PDB entry 7XFL | electron microscopy, 2.80 A resolution | chains A and J of the 10 polymer chains in the assembly

Chain A:
Protein: Histone H3.2
Organism: Xenopus laevis
UniProtKB: P84233 (H32_XENLA); residues 0-135 here correspond to UniProt positions 1-136 (UniProt number = residue number + 1)
Sequence (136 residues; row label = number of the first residue in the row; numbering starts at 0):
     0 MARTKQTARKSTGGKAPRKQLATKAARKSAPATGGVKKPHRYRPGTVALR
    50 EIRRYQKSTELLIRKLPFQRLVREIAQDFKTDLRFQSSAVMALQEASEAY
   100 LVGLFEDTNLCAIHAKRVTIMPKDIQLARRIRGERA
Unresolved in the structure: 0-37, 134-135
Swiss-Prot annotation at these positions:
  - modified residue: Arg2 (Asymmetric dimethylarginine), Thr3 (Phosphothreonine), Lys4 (Allysine), Gln5 (5-glutamyl dopamine), Thr6 (Phosphothreonine), Arg8 (Citrulline), Lys9 (N6,N6,N6-trimethyllysine), Ser10 (ADP-ribosylserine), Thr11 (Phosphothreonine), Lys14 (N6-(2-hydroxyisobutyryl)lysine), Arg17 (Asymmetric dimethylarginine), Lys18 (N6-(2-hydroxyisobutyryl)lysine), Lys23 (N6-(2-hydroxyisobutyryl)lysine), Arg26 (Citrulline), Lys27 (N6,N6,N6-trimethyllysine), Ser28 (ADP-ribosylserine), Lys36 (N6,N6,N6-trimethyllysine), Lys37 (N6-methyllysine), Tyr41 (Phosphotyrosine), Lys56 (N6,N6,N6-trimethyllysine) and 8 more in UniProt
  - lipidation: Cys110 (S-palmitoyl cysteine)

Chain J:
Molecule: 152-nt DNA strand
Organism: Xenopus laevis
Sequence (152 nucleotides; each row starts with the number of its first residue; numbers below 1 keep their minus sign (DC-74 is residue -74)):
   -74 CCTGGAGAATCCCGGTGCCGAGGCCGCTCAATTGGTCGTAGACAGCTCTA
   -24 GCACCGCTTAAACGCACGTACGCGCTGTCCCCCGCGTTTTAACCGCCAAG
    26 GGGATTACTCCCTAGTCTCCAGGCACGCGTCAGATATATACATCCTGTGC
    76 AT
Unresolved in the structure: -74 to -73, 62-77

Interface between chain A and chain J:
Residue-residue contacts (23; chain A residue first):
  His39(A) with DA-67(J), sugar contact
  Arg40(A) with DG9(J), hydrogen bond to the base; DC10(J), hydrogen bond to the sugar
  Tyr41(A) with DG9(J), sugar contact; DC10(J), hydrogen bond to the phosphate
  Pro43(A) with DC8(J), phosphate contact; DG9(J), phosphate contact
  Gly44(A) with DG9(J), hydrogen bond to the phosphate
  Thr45(A) with DG9(J), phosphate contact
  Val46(A) with DG9(J), hydrogen bond to the phosphate; DC10(J), phosphate contact
  Ala47(A) with DG9(J), hydrogen bond to the phosphate
  Arg49(A) with DA-66(J), sugar contact; DT-65(J), phosphate contact
  Lys56(A) with DC-64(J), salt bridge to the phosphate
  Arg63(A) with DA17(J), phosphate contact; DC18(J), salt bridge to the phosphate
  Lys64(A) with DC18(J), hydrogen bond to the phosphate
  Leu65(A) with DA17(J), sugar contact; DC18(J), hydrogen bond to the phosphate
  Pro66(A) with DA17(J), phosphate contact
  Arg69(A) with DA17(J), salt bridge to the phosphate
  Arg83(A) with DG27(J), sugar contact
Interface residues without a listed pair, chain A (18 interface residues in all): Arg42, Lys115
Interface residues without a listed pair, chain J (12 interface residues in all): DG-1, DG26

Summary:
Chain A and chain J form an interface of 18 and 12 residues respectively; the contacts include 8 hydrogen
bonds and 3 salt bridges. Polar pairs include Arg40(A)-DG9(J), Arg40(A)-DC10(J) and Tyr41(A)-DC10(J).
Chain A is Histone H3.2 and chain J is a 152-nt DNA strand, both from Xenopus laevis; the structure, Structure
of nucleosome-AAG complex (A-53I, free state), was determined by electron microscopy, deposited together with
7XFC, 7XFH, 7XFI, 7XFJ, 7XFM and 7XFN.
